Entry 7KL1 (X-ray diffraction, 2.40 A resolution); this record covers chains A and C.

Chain A:
Protein: Calcium/calmodulin-dependent protein kinase type II subunit alpha
From: Homo sapiens
Notes: EC 2.7.11.17
Reference sequence: Q9UQM7 (KCC2A_HUMAN); numbering as in UniProt (aligned over 7-274)
Sequence (268 residues; row label = number of the first residue in the row):
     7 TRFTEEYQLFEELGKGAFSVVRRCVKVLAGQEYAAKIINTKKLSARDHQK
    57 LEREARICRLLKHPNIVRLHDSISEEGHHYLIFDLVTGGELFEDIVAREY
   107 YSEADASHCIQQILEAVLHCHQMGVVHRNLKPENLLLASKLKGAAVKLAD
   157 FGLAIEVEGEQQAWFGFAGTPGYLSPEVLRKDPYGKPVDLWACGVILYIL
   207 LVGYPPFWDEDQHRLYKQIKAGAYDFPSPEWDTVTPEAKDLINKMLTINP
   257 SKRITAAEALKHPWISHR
Differences from the reference sequence: engineered mutation Asn135 (Asp in Q9UQM7), Lys223 (Gln in Q9UQM7)
Bound ions: Mg2+: Asn140, Asp156 (together with ATP)
Ligand contacts: ATP (adenosine-5'-triphosphate): Leu19, Gly20, Lys21, Val27, Ala40, Val73, Phe89, Asp90, Leu91, Val92, Glu96, Asn135, Lys137, Glu139, Asn140, Leu142, Ala155, Asp156, Thr176
Curated features (UniProtKB/Swiss-Prot):
  - binding site (ATP): Leu19 to Val27, Lys42
  - modified residue: Tyr13 (Phosphotyrosine), Ser257 (Phosphoserine)
  - natural variant: Phe98 (F98S: In MRD53), Glu109 (E109D: In MRD53), Ala112 (A112V: In MRD53; uncertain significance), Pro138 (P138A: In MRD53; uncertain significance), Glu183 (E183V: In MRD53), Pro212 (P212L: In MRD53; uncertain significance; P212Q: In MRD53), Pro235 (P235L: In MRD53; uncertain significance)
  - mutagenesis: Lys42 (K42R: No effect on protein stability or degradation. No effect on neuronal migration; when associated with P-286)
What the authors report for this chain:
  - binding site for ATP: Glu96
  - mutagenesis - E96K (7- to 65-fold), E96K/E99K (75- to 140-fold), E99K (7- to 65-fold): decreased binding to GluA1 P828R
  - mutagenesis - I205K, W214A (60-fold), E236K (21-fold): decreased binding to CaMKIIN
  - specificity-determining residues: Trp214, Glu236 (by similarity / conservation)
  - mutagenesis - E96K/E99K (Tm change 1 degC): decreased stability in response to GluN2B
  - mutagenesis - E96K/E99K (Tm change 1 degC): decreased stability with Glutamate receptor ionotropic, NMDA 2B (chain C)

Chain C:
Protein: Glutamate receptor ionotropic, NMDA 2B
Reference sequence: Q13224 (NMDE2_HUMAN); numbering as in UniProt (aligned over 1289-1310)
Sequence (22 residues; each row starts with the number of its first residue):
  1289 KAQKKNRNKLRRQHDYDTFVDL
Disordered / not traced: 1289-1294, 1310
Differences from the reference sequence: engineered mutation Asp1303 (Ser in Q13224)
Ligand contacts: ATP (adenosine-5'-triphosphate): Gln1301, His1302, Asp1303
Curated features (UniProtKB/Swiss-Prot):
  - region: Lys1292 to His1302, Tyr1304 (Interaction with DAPK1)
What the authors report for this chain:
  - mutagenesis - S1303D (5-fold): decreased binding to Calcium/calmodulin-dependent protein kinase type II subunit alpha (chain A)

How chain A and chain C interact:
Residue-residue contacts (45):
  Glu96(A) with Arg1300(C), salt bridge
  Phe98(A) with Leu1298(C), hydrophobic; Arg1299(C); Arg1300(C)
  Glu99(A) with Arg1300(C), salt bridge
  Ile101(A) with Leu1298(C), hydrophobic
  Val102(A) with Leu1298(C), hydrophobic
  Asn135(A) with Asp1303(C)
  Lys137(A) with Gln1301(C), hydrogen bond (side chain-backbone); Asp1303(C)
  Glu139(A) with Arg1300(C); Gln1301(C), hydrogen bond (side chain-backbone)
  Leu159(A) with Asp1303(C); Tyr1304(C)
  Phe173(A) with Asp1305(C); Thr1306(C), hydrogen bond (backbone-backbone); Phe1307(C)
  Ala174(A) with Tyr1304(C)
  Gly175(A) with Asp1303(C); Tyr1304(C), hydrogen bond (backbone-backbone)
  Thr176(A) with Gln1301(C); His1302(C); Asp1303(C)
  Pro177(A) with Gln1301(C); His1302(C); Tyr1304(C), hydrophobic
  Gly178(A) with Gln1301(C), hydrogen bond (backbone-side chain)
  Tyr179(A) with Gln1301(C)
  Ile205(A) with Leu1298(C), hydrophobic
  Gly209(A) with Leu1298(C)
  Tyr210(A) with Arg1295(C); Asn1296(C)
  Pro211(A) with Asn1296(C), hydrogen bond (backbone-side chain); Lys1297(C); Leu1298(C)
  Pro212(A) with Asn1296(C), hydrogen bond (backbone-side chain)
  Trp214(A) with Arg1295(C); Asn1296(C); Lys1297(C)
  Gln218(A) with Tyr1304(C), hydrogen bond; Val1308(C), hydrogen bond (side chain-backbone); Asp1309(C)
  Tyr222(A) with Tyr1304(C)
  Pro233(A) with Arg1295(C)
  Glu236(A) with Arg1295(C), salt bridge
Other interface residues (no listed pair), chain A (28 interface residues in all): Lys56, Phe213
Interface features reported in the paper:
  - hot spots on chain A (mutagenesis) - E99K (7- to 65-fold), W214A (4-fold), E236K (35-fold): decreased binding to Glutamate receptor ionotropic, NMDA 2B (chain C)

Summary:
28 residues of chain A and 15 residues of chain C are in contact; the contacts include 9 hydrogen bonds and 3
salt bridges. Polar pairs include Glu96(A)-Arg1300(C), Glu99(A)-Arg1300(C) and Glu236(A)-Arg1295(C). The paper
reports a binding site for ATP at Glu96(A); E96K, E96K/E99K and E99K of chain A reduce binding to GluA1 P828R;
7 substitutions were tested in all.
Here chain A is Calcium/calmodulin-dependent protein kinase type II subunit alpha (Homo sapiens) and chain C
is Glutamate receptor ionotropic, NMDA 2B. Entry 7KL1 (Cocrystal structure of human CaMKII-alpha
(CAMK2A)kinase domain and GluN2B(S1303D)) was determined by X-ray diffraction, deposited together with 6X5G,
6X5Q, 7KL0, 7UIQ, 7UIR, 7UIS and 5 further entries.
